2PMF - chain A; structure by X-ray diffraction, 2.85 A resolution.

== Chain A ==
Protein: Glycyl-tRNA synthetase
Source organism: Homo sapiens
Notes: EC 6.1.1.14
UniProt: P41250 (SYG_HUMAN); residues 1-685 here correspond to UniProt positions 55-739 (UniProt number = residue number + 54)
Chain sequence (693 residues; numbered 1 to 693; the number before each row is that of its first residue):
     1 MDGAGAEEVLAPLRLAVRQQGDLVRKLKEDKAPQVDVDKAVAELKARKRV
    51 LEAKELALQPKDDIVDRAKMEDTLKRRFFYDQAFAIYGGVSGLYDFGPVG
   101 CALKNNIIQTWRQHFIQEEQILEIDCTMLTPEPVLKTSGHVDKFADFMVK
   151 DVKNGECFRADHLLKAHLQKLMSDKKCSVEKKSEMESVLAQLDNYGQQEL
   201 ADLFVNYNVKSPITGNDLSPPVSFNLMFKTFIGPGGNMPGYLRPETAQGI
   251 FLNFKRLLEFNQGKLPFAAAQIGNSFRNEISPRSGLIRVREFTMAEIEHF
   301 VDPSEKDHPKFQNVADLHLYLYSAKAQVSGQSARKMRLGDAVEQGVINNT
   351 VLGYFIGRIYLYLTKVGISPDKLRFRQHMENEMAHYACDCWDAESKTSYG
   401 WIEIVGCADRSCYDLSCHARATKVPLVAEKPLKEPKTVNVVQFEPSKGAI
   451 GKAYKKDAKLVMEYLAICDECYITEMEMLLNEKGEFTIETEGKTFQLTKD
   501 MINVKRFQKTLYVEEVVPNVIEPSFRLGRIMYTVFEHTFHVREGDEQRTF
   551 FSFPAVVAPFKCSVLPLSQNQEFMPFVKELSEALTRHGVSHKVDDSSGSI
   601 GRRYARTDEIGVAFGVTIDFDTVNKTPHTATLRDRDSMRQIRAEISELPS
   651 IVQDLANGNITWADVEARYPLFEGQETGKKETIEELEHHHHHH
Disordered / not traced: 1-62, 382-386, 421-505, 675-693
Construct notes: engineered mutation R526 (Gly580 in P41250); cloning artifact (686-693)
Swiss-Prot annotation at these positions:
  - binding site (glycine): E245, E296, E522 to S524
  - binding site (ATP): R277 to E279, R288, V289, E403, I404, R529
  - modified residue: K150 (N6-acetyllysine), Y399 (Phosphotyrosine), K447 (N6-acetyllysine), S646 (Phosphoserine), T682 (Phosphothreonine)
What the authors report for this chain:
  - contacts within the chain: R526-R529 (pi stacking)
  - binding site for chloride ion: R526, R529
  - conformationally variable residues (loop rearrangement): F231 to M238
  - mutagenesis - G526R: abolished catalytic activity
  - mutagenesis - G526R: increased binding to dimer

== Overview ==
Curated annotation (UniProt) lists 5 glycine-binding residues and 8 ATP-binding residues. From the paper: a
binding site for chloride ion at R526 and R529; G526R abolishes catalytic activity.
Chain A is Glycyl-tRNA synthetase (Homo sapiens); the structure, The crystal structure of a human glycyl-tRNA
synthetase mutant, was determined by X-ray diffraction, deposited together with 2PME.
